8VUT - chains A and B of the 8 polymer chains in the assembly; structure by electron microscopy, 3.70 A resolution.

== Chain A ==
Name: Glutamate receptor ionotropic, NMDA 1
Organism: Homo sapiens
UniProt: Q05586 (NMDZ1_HUMAN); the construct lacks a stretch of the UniProt sequence, so the offset changes along the chain: 25-582 = UniProt 25-582; 583-779 = UniProt 602-798; 780-813 = UniProt 808-841
Chain sequence (817 residues; row label = number of the first residue in the row; a row labelled like 582A-582S holds insertion residues (582A, then the next letters in order)):
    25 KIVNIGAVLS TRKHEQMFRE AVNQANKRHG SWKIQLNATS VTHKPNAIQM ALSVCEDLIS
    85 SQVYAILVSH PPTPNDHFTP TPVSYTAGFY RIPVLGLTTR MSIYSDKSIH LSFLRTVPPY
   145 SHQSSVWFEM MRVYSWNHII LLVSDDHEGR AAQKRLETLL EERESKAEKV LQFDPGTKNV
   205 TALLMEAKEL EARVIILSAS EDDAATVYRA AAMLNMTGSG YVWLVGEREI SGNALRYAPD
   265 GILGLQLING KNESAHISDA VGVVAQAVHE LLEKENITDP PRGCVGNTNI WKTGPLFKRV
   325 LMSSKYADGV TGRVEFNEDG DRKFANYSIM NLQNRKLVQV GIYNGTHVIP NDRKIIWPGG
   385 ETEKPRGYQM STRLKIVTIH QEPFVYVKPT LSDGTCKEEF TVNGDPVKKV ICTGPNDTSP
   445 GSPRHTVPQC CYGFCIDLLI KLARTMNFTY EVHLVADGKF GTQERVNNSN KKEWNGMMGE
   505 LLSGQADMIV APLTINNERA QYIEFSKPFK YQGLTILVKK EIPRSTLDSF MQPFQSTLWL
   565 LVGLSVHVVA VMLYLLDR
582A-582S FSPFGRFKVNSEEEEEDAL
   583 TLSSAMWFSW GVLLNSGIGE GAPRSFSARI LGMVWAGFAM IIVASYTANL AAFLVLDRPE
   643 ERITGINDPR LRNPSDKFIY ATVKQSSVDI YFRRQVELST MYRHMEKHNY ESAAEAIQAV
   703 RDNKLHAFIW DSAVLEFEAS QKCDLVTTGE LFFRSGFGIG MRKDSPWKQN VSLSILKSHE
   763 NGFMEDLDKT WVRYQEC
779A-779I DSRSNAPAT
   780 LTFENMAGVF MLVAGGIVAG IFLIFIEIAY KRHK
Disordered / not traced: 582A-582S, 779A-779I
Disulfides: Cys-79/Cys-308, Cys-420/Cys-454, Cys-436/Cys-455, Cys-725/Cys-779
Swiss-Prot annotation at these positions:
  - region: Leu-584 to Pro-605 (Pore-forming)
  - binding site (glycine): Pro-516, Thr-518, Arg-523, Ser-669, Asp-713
  - glycosylation (N-linked (GlcNAc...) asparagine): Asn-61, Asn-203, Asn-239, Asn-276, Asn-300, Asn-350, Asn-368, Asn-440, Asn-471, Asn-491, Asn-655, Asn-752

== Chain B ==
Name: Glutamate receptor ionotropic, NMDA 2A
Organism: Homo sapiens
UniProt: Q12879 (NMDE1_HUMAN); the construct lacks a stretch of the UniProt sequence, so the offset changes along the chain: 34-578 = UniProt 34-578; 579-784 = UniProt 599-804; 785-814 = UniProt 812-841
Chain sequence (808 residues; numbered 34 to 814 plus 27 insertion-coded residues; the number before each row is that of its first residue; a row labelled like 578A-578T holds insertion residues (578A, then the next letters in order)):
    34 LNIAVMLGHS HDVTERELRT LWGPEQAAGL PLDVNVVALL MNRTDPKSLI THVCDLMSGA
    94 RIHGLVFGDD TDQEAVAQML DFISSHTFVP ILGIHGGASM IMADKDPTST FFQFGASIQQ
   154 QATVMLKIMQ DYDWHVFSLV TTIFPGYREF ISFVKTTVDN SFVGWDMQNV ITLDTSFEDA
   214 KTQVQLKKIH SSVILLYCSK DEAVLILSEA RSLGLTGYDF FWIVPSLVSG NTELIPKEFP
   274 SGLISVSYDD WDYSLEARVR DGIGILTTAA SSMLEKFSYI PEAKASCYGQ MERPEVPMHT
   334 LHPFMVNVTW DGKDLSFTEE GYQVHPRLVV IVLNKDREWE KVGKWENHTL SLRHAVWPRY
   394 KSFSDCEPDD NHLSIVTLEE APFVIVEDID PLTETCVRNT VPCRKFVKIN NSTNEGMNVK
   454 KCCKGFCIDI LKKLSRTVKF TYDLYLVTNG KHGKKVNNVW NGMIGEVVYQ RAVMAVGSLT
   514 INEERSEVVD FSVPFVETGI SVMVSRSNGT VSPSAFLEPF SASVWVMMFV MLLIVSAIAV
   574 FVFEY
578A-578T FSPVGYNRNLAKGKAPHGPS
   579 FTIGKAIWLL WGLVFNNSVP VQNPKGTTSK IMVSVWAFFA VIFLASYTAN LAAFMIQEEF
   639 VDQVTGLSDK KFQRPHDYSP PFRFGTVPNG STERNIRNNY PYMHQYMTKF NQKGVEDALV
   699 SLKTGKLDAF IYDAAVLNYK AGRDEGCKLV TIGSGYIFAT TGYGIALQKG SPWKRQIDLA
   759 LLQFVGDGEM EELETLWLTG ICHNEK
784A-784G NEVMSSQ
   785 LDIDNMAGVF YMLAAAMALS LITFIWEHLF
Disordered / not traced: 578A-578T, 784A-784G
Disulfides: Cys-87/Cys-320, Cys-429/Cys-455, Cys-436/Cys-456, Cys-725/Cys-780
Swiss-Prot annotation at these positions:
  - region: Phe-579 to Gln-600 (Pore-forming)
  - binding site (Zn(2+)): His-44, His-128, Glu-266, Asp-282
  - binding site (L-glutamate): Ser-511, Thr-513, Arg-518, Ser-669, Thr-670, Asp-711
  - site: Asn-594 (Functional determinant of NMDA receptors)
  - glycosylation (N-linked (GlcNAc...) asparagine): Asn-75, Asn-340, Asn-380, Asn-443, Asn-444, Asn-541, Asn-667

== Interface between chain A and chain B ==
Residue-residue contacts (50; chain A residue first):
  Asn-70(A) / Tyr-321(B)
  Ala-71(A) / Phe-115(B)  hydrophobic
  Ala-71(A) / His-119(B)
  Ile-72(A) / Ile-83(B)  hydrophobic
  Ile-72(A) / Phe-115(B)  hydrophobic
  Ile-72(A) / Ile-116(B)  hydrophobic
  Leu-76(A) / Lys-80(B)
  Glu-80(A) / Lys-80(B)  salt bridge
  Tyr-109(A) / Gln-111(B)
  Tyr-109(A) / Phe-115(B)  hydrophobic
  Phe-113(A) / Thr-77(B)
  Phe-113(A) / Pro-79(B)  hydrophobic
  Phe-113(A) / Ala-108(B)  hydrophobic
  Tyr-114(A) / Pro-79(B)
  Ser-132(A) / Gln-111(B)
  Ile-133(A) / Gln-111(B)  hydrogen bond (backbone-side chain)
  Leu-135(A) / Gln-111(B)
  Cys-308(A) / Asp-78(B)
  Thr-312(A) / Thr-77(B)
  Gln-487(A) / Phe-195(B)
  Arg-489(A) / Phe-195(B)
  Asn-494(A) / Asn-193(B)
  Asn-494(A) / Ser-194(B)
  Asn-494(A) / Phe-195(B)
  Lys-495(A) / Asn-193(B)
  Lys-496(A) / Asn-193(B)
  Lys-496(A) / Phe-195(B)
  Phe-558(A) / Leu-785(B)
  Phe-558(A) / Asp-786(B)
  Leu-562(A) / Asp-786(B)
  Leu-562(A) / Ile-787(B)
  Trp-563(A) / Leu-785(B)
  Val-566(A) / Phe-794(B)  hydrophobic
  Leu-580(A) / Ser-804(B)
  Leu-580(A) / Leu-805(B)  hydrophobic
  Leu-580(A) / Phe-808(B)  hydrophobic
  Val-594(A) / Asn-594(B)  hydrogen bond (backbone-side chain)
  Val-594(A) / Ser-596(B)
  Asn-597(A) / Asn-594(B)
  Gly-601(A) / Pro-598(B)
  Ser-609(A) / Ser-804(B)
  Ser-609(A) / Thr-807(B)
  Ser-609(A) / Phe-808(B)
  Arg-611(A) / Gly-582(B)
  Arg-611(A) / Lys-583(B)
  Arg-611(A) / Trp-586(B)
  Gly-619(A) / Phe-593(B)
  Met-622(A) / Phe-593(B)
  Ala-630(A) / Leu-629(B)  hydrophobic
  Arg-685(A) / Asp-423(B)  salt bridge
Other interface residues (no listed pair), chain A (53 interface residues in all): Ala-75, Cys-79, Pro-106, Thr-110, Arg-115, Lys-131, Val-309, Asn-311, Gln-559, Leu-565, Ser-569, Phe-590, Gly-599, Leu-613, Met-615, Ala-618, Ala-626, Ser-627, Ala-634, Pro-651, Asn-655
Other interface residues (no listed pair), chain B (45 interface residues in all): Ser-81, Gln-106, Glu-107, Met-112, Ala-136, Pro-178, Pro-424, Leu-425, Trp-589, Thr-626, Met-633, Arg-721, Gly-778, Ile-779

== Overview ==
53 residues of chain A face 45 of chain B across their interface; the contacts include 2 hydrogen bonds and 2
salt bridges. Polar pairs include Glu-80(A)/Lys-80(B), Arg-685(A)/Asp-423(B) and Ile-133(A)/Gln-111(B).
Here chain A is Glutamate receptor ionotropic, NMDA 1 and chain B is Glutamate receptor ionotropic, NMDA 2A,
both from Homo sapiens. Entry 8VUT (Human GluN1-2A with IgG 008-218) was determined by electron microscopy
(same publication as 8VUH, 8VUJ, 8VUL, 8VUN, 8VUQ, 8VUR, 8VUY and 8VVH).
